Entry 7PXD (electron microscopy, 4.00 A resolution); this record covers chains B and E of the 36 polymer chains in the assembly.

[Chain B (and E)]
Molecule: AAA ATPase forming ring-shaped complexes
From: Mycobacterium tuberculosis
Notes: chain E of this document is another copy of the same molecule, construct and numbering; everything in this record applies to it too
UniProt: A0A045JPX7 (A0A045JPX7_MYCTX); numbering as in UniProt (aligned over 1-609)
Chain sequence (609 residues; numbered 1 to 609; the number before each row is that of its first residue):
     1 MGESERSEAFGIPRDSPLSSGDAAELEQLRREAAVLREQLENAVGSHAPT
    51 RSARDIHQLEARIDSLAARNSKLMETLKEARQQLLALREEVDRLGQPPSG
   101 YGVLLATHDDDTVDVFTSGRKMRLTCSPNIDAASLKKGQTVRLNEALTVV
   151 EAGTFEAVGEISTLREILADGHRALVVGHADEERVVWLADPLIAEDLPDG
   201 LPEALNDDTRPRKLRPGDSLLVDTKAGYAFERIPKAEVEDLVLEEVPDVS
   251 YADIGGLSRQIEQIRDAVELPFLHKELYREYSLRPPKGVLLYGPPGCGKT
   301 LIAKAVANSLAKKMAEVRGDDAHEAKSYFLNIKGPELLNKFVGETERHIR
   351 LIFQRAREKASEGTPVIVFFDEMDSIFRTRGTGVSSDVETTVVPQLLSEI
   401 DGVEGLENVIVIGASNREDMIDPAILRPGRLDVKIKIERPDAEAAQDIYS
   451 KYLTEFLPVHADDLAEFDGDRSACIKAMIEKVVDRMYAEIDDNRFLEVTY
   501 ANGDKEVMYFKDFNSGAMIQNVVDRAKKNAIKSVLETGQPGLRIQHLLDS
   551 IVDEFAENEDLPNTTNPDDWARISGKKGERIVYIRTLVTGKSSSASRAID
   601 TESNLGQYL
Not modelled in the structure: 1-96, 194-210, 590-604 (chain E: 1-96, 194-210, 590-602)
From the paper describing this entry:
  - mutagenesis - K340A: decreased catalytic activity on PupDHFR

[Interface between chain B and chain E]
Pairs across the interface (96; chain B residue first):
  P97(B) - R123(E)  hydrogen bond (backbone-side chain)
  P98(B) - M122(E)
  P98(B) - R123(E)
  P98(B) - L147(E)  hydrophobic
  S99(B) - M122(E)  hydrogen bond (backbone-side chain)
  S99(B) - R123(E)  hydrogen bond
  G100(B) - R120(E)
  G100(B) - M122(E)  hydrogen bond (backbone-side chain)
  Y101(B) - D114(E)  hydrogen bond
  Y101(B) - K121(E)
  Y101(B) - R123(E)
  A157(B) - R173(E)  hydrogen bond (backbone-side chain)
  V158(B) - V185(E)
  V158(B) - W187(E)
  G159(B) - R184(E)
  G159(B) - V185(E)  hydrogen bond (backbone-backbone)
  E160(B) - E183(E)
  I161(B) - E183(E)  hydrogen bond (backbone-backbone)
  I161(B) - V185(E)  hydrophobic
  H179(B) - A180(E)
  H179(B) - D181(E)
  H179(B) - E182(E)
  H179(B) - E183(E)
  E231(B) - R173(E)  salt bridge
  K235(B) - E166(E)
  A236(B) - E166(E)
  E237(B) - E166(E)  hydrogen bond (backbone-side chain)
  D240(B) - R165(E)
  D240(B) - P216(E)
  E244(B) - V403(E)
  G296(B) - R427(E)
  T300(B) - G402(E)
  K304(B) - G402(E)
  K304(B) - V403(E)
  N331(B) - V403(E)
  K333(B) - S398(E)
  P335(B) - E346(E)
  P335(B) - R350(E)
  P335(B) - T391(E)
  P335(B) - Q395(E)
  E336(B) - R350(E)
  E336(B) - Q395(E)
  N339(B) - V342(E)
  K340(B) - F341(E)
  K340(B) - V342(E)
  F369(B) - V403(E)  hydrophobic
  E372(B) - P394(E)
  E372(B) - L397(E)
  E372(B) - S398(E)
  D374(B) - R380(E)  salt bridge
  R378(B) - D387(E)  salt bridge
  R378(B) - T390(E)
  R378(B) - T391(E)
  V384(B) - V384(E)
  V384(B) - S385(E)
  V384(B) - D387(E)  hydrogen bond (backbone-side chain)
  S385(B) - S386(E)  hydrogen bond
  S385(B) - D387(E)  hydrogen bond (backbone-side chain)
  S386(B) - V342(E)
  D387(B) - D387(E)
  D387(B) - T391(E)
  N416(B) - R380(E)
  R417(B) - T379(E)  hydrogen bond (side chain-backbone)
  R417(B) - R380(E)
  L457(B) - Y281(E)
  A517(B) - P428(E)
  M518(B) - P428(E)  hydrophobic
  N521(B) - P428(E)
  N521(B) - D432(E)
  D524(B) - L283(E)
  R525(B) - D432(E)  hydrogen bond (side chain-backbone)
  R525(B) - V433(E)
  K527(B) - Y281(E)
  K527(B) - S282(E)  hydrogen bond (side chain-backbone)
  K527(B) - L283(E)
  K528(B) - L283(E)
  A530(B) - Y281(E)  hydrophobic
  I531(B) - Y278(E)  hydrophobic
  I531(B) - Y281(E)  hydrophobic
  K532(B) - D266(E)
  V534(B) - Y281(E)
  L535(B) - H274(E)
  P540(B) - Y281(E)
  G541(B) - Y281(E)  hydrogen bond (backbone-side chain)
  E554(B) - P428(E)
  E557(B) - D432(E)
  E557(B) - V433(E)
  E557(B) - K434(E)
  D560(B) - Y292(E)  hydrogen bond
  D560(B) - E418(E)
  L561(B) - L426(E)
  N563(B) - D419(E)  hydrogen bond (side chain-backbone)
  N563(B) - M420(E)
  Y583(B) - G575(E)
  Y583(B) - R580(E)
  R585(B) - G575(E)
Also at the interface, not in a pair above, chain B (72 interface residues in all): S118, I233, P247, P295, L338, D371, S375, G383, P458, N558, P562, T565, V588, T589
Also at the interface, not in a pair above, chain E (68 interface residues in all): L168, L175, V186, Q263, L270, L277, E280, G343, V388, E399, D422, A424, K436, S574, K576

[In short]
72 residues of chain B and 68 residues of chain E are in contact, with 18 hydrogen bonds and 3 salt bridges.
Among the polar pairs are E231(B)-R173(E), D374(B)-R380(E) and R378(B)-D387(E). From the paper: K340A of chain
B reduces catalytic activity on PupDHFR.
Both chains are AAA ATPase forming ring-shaped complexes (Mycobacterium tuberculosis). Entry 7PXD
(Substrate-engaged mycobacterial Proteasome-associated ATPase in complex with open-gate 20S CP - composite map
(state B)) was determined by electron microscopy, deposited together with 7PX9, 7PXA, 7PXB and 7PXC.
